6JT6 - chain A; structure by X-ray diffraction, 2.00 A resolution.

[Chain A]
Protein: Extracellular PQQ-dependent sugar dehydrogenase
Organism: Coprinopsis cinerea
UniProtKB: A0A0A8IDB7 (A0A0A8IDB7_COPCI); residues 19-215 here = UniProt positions 19-215
Sequence (197 residues; numbered 19 to 215; the number before each row is that of its first residue):
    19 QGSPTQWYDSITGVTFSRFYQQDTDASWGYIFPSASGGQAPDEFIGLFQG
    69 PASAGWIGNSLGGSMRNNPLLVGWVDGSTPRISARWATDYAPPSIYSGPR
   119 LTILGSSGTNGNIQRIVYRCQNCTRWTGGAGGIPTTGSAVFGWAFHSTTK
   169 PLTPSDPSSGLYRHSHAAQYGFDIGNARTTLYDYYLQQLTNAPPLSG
Disordered / not traced: 19-20
Disulfide bonds: C138-C141
Glycans and other covalent adducts: N-acetylglucosamine (NAG) linked to N140
Bound ions: heme Fe: M83, H182
Residues lining bound ligands: heme (HEM): W74, G76, N77, S78, G81, S82, M83, R84, L88, L89, V90, Y108, A109, P110, P111, G160, W161, A162, L179, Y180, R181, H182, A185, A186, Q187
Swiss-Prot annotation at these positions:
  - binding site (heme b): M83, Y108, R181, H182
  - glycosylation: N140 (N-linked (GlcNAc...) asparagine)
From the paper describing this entry:
  - post-translational modification sites: N140
  - heme coordination: M83, H182
  - binding site for heme: Y108, R181

[Summary]
Chain A binds heme. N-acetylglucosamine is covalently linked to N140. M83 and H182 coordinate a heme Fe ion.
From UniProt: 4 heme b-binding residues. From the paper: a binding site for heme at Y108 and R181; heme
coordination by M83 and H182.
Chain A is Extracellular PQQ-dependent sugar dehydrogenase (Coprinopsis cinerea); the structure, Crystal
structure of cytochrome b domain of Pyranose Dehydrogenase from Coprinopsis cinerea, was determined by X-ray
diffraction together with 6JT5 and 6JWF from the same study.
